6E8G - chains B and CA of the 72 polymer chains in the assembly; structure by electron microscopy, 2.90 A resolution.

[Chain B (and CA)]
Protein: Charged multivesicular body protein 1b
Organism: Homo sapiens
Notes: chain CA of this document is another copy of the same molecule, construct and numbering; everything in this record applies to it too
UniProt: Q7LBR1 (CHM1B_HUMAN); numbering as in UniProt (aligned over 1-199)
Chain sequence (199 residues; row label = number of the first residue in the row):
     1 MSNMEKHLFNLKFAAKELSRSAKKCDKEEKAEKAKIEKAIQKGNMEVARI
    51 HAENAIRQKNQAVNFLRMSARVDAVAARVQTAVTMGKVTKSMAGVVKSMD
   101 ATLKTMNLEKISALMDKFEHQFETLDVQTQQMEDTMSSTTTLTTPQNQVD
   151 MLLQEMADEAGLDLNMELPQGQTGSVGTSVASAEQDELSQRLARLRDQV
Disordered / not traced: 1-3, 165-186
Sequence notes: engineered mutation Glu-37 (Lys in Q7LBR1)
Curated features (UniProtKB/Swiss-Prot):
  - region: Met-132 to Met-156 (Interaction with IST1), Gly-174 to Val-199 (Interaction with SPAST), Val-180 to Val-199 (Interaction with VTA1), Val-180 to Arg-196 (Interaction with VPS4A, MITD1 and STAMBP), Ala-183 to Val-199 (Interaction with VPS4B)
  - motif: Asp-186 to Arg-196 (MIT-interacting motif)
  - mutagenesis: Asp-158 to Glu-159 (Diminishes interaction with VPS4B), Thr-178 (T178R: Abolishes interaction with SPAST and no effect on interaction with VPS4A; when associated with R-181 and R-184), Ala-181 (A181R: Abolishes interaction with SPAScT and no effect on interaction with VPS4A; when associated with R-178 and R-184), Glu-184 (E184A: Decreases interaction with SPAST; E184R: Abolishes interaction with SPAST and no effect on interaction with VPS4A; when associated with R-178 and R-181), Leu-188 (L188A: Abolishes interaction with SPAST and VPS4A; when associated with A-192), Leu-192 (L192A: Abolishes interaction with SPAST and VPS4A; when associated with A-188; L192A: Abolishes interaction with VPS4B), Leu-195 (L195A: Abolishes interaction with VPS4B)

[How chain B and chain CA interact]
Pairs across the interface (10; chain B residue first):
  Arg-67(B) / Glu-133(CA)  salt bridge
  Met-68(B) / Glu-133(CA)
  Arg-71(B) / Glu-133(CA)
  Arg-71(B) / Met-136(CA)
  Arg-71(B) / Ser-137(CA)  hydrogen bond
  Val-72(B) / Met-136(CA)  hydrophobic
  Ala-74(B) / Thr-140(CA)
  Val-75(B) / Met-136(CA)  hydrophobic
  Arg-78(B) / Thr-139(CA)
  Arg-78(B) / Thr-140(CA)

[In short]
Chain B and chain CA form an interface of 7 and 5 residues respectively, with 1 hydrogen bond and 1 salt
bridge. Polar pairs include Arg-67(B)/Glu-133(CA) and Arg-71(B)/Ser-137(CA). From UniProt: 8 mutagenesis sites
on chain B.
Chain B and chain CA are both Charged multivesicular body protein 1b (Homo sapiens); the structure, CryoEM
reconstruction of IST1-CHMP1B copolymer filament bound to ssDNA at 2.9 Angstrom resolution, was determined by
electron microscopy.
